6ZCL - chains B and D of the 4 polymer chains in the assembly; structure by electron microscopy, 2.80 A resolution.

# Chain B
Name: capsid protein VP2
From: Coxsackievirus B3 (strain Nancy)
Notes: EC 3.4.22.29, 3.6.1.15, 3.4.22.28, 2.7.7.48
UniProt: P03313 (POLG_CXB3N); residues 10-261 here correspond to UniProt positions 79-330 (UniProt number = residue number + 69)
Chain sequence (252 residues; numbered 10 to 261; the number before each row is that of its first residue):
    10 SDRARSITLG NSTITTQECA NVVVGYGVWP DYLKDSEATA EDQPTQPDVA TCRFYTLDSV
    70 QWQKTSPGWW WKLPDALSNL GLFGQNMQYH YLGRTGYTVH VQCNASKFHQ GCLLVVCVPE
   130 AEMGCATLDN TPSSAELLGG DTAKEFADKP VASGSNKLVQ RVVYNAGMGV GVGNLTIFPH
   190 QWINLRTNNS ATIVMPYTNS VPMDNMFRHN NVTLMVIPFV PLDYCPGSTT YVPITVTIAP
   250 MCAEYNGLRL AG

# Chain D
Name: capsid protein VP4
From: Coxsackievirus B3 (strain Nancy)
Notes: EC 3.4.22.29, 3.6.1.15, 3.4.22.28, 2.7.7.48
UniProt: P03313 (POLG_CXB3N); residues 2-69 here = UniProt positions 2-69
Chain sequence (68 residues; each row starts with the number of its first residue):
     2 GAQVSTQKTG AHETRLNASG NSIIHYTNIN YYKDAASNSA NRQDFTQDPG KFTEPVKDIM
    62 IKSLPALN
Unresolved in the structure: 12-24
Glycans and other covalent adducts: myristic acid (MYR) linked to Gly2
Curated features (UniProtKB/Swiss-Prot):
  - site: Asn69 (Cleavage)
  - lipidation: Gly2 (N-myristoyl glycine)

# Chain B / chain D interface
Contacting residue pairs (17; chain B residue first):
  Ser10(B) with Asn69(D)
  Asp11(B) with Asn69(D)
  Arg12(B) with Leu68(D); Asn69(D)
  Arg14(B) with Asp59(D), salt bridge
  Cys28(B) with Leu68(D)
  Asn30(B) with Asp59(D); Met61(D)
  Val31(B) with Val57(D); Lys58(D), hydrogen bond (backbone-backbone)
  Val32(B) with Val57(D), hydrophobic
  Val33(B) with Pro56(D), hydrogen bond (backbone-backbone)
  Gly34(B) with Pro56(D)
  Tyr35(B) with Lys52(D); Phe53(D), hydrophobic
  Trp38(B) with Lys58(D)
  Thr196(B) with Leu68(D)
Also at the interface, not in a pair above, chain B (14 interface residues in all): Ala29

# Summary
Chain B and chain D form an interface of 14 and 9 residues respectively; the contacts include 2 hydrogen bonds
and 1 salt bridge. Among the polar pairs are Arg14(B)-Asp59(D), Val31(B)-Lys58(D) and Val33(B)-Pro56(D).
Covalently linked myristic acid: at Gly2(D).
Here chain B is capsid protein VP2 and chain D is capsid protein VP4, both from Coxsackievirus B3 (strain
Nancy). Entry 6ZCL (Coxsackievirus B3 in complex with capsid binder compound 17) was determined by electron
microscopy, deposited together with 6ZCK and 6ZMS.
